6ND4 - chains 0 and O of the 30 polymer chains in the assembly; structure by electron microscopy, 4.30 A resolution (low resolution: residue-level contacts below are approximate; hydrogen-bond / salt-bridge calls are withheld).

# Chain 0
Molecule: 5'ETS rRNA
From: Saccharomyces cerevisiae BY4741
Sequence (700 nucleotides; each row starts with the number of its first residue; note: 4 numbers in that range are skipped by the numbering (no residue carries them; nothing is unmodelled there)):
     1 AUGCGAAAGCAGUUGAAGACAAGUNNNNNNNNNNNNNNNNNNNNNNNNNN
    51 NNNNNGCUUGUCGUUCGUUAUGUUUUUGUAAAUGGCCUCGUCAAACGGUG
   101 GAGAGAGUCGCUAGGUGAUCGUCAGAUCUGCCUAGUCUCUAUACAGCGUG
   151 UUUAAUUGACAUGGGUUGAUGCGUAUUGAGAGAUACAAUUUGGGAAGAAA
   201 UUCCCAGAGUGUGUUUCUUUUGCGUUUAACCUGAACAGUCUCAUCGUGGG
   251 CAUCUUGCGAUUCCAUUGGUGAGCAGCGAAGGAUUUGGUGGAUUACUAGC
   301 UAAUAGCAAUCUAUUUCAAAGAAUUCAAACUUGGGGGAAUGCCUUGUUGA
   351 AUAGCCGGUCGCAAGACUGUGAUUCUUCAAGUGUAACCUCCUCUCAAAUC
   401 AGCGAUAUCAAACGUACCAUUCCGUGAAACACCGGGGUAUCUGUUUGGUG
   451 GAACCUGAUUAGAGGAAACUCAAAGAGUGCUAUGGUAUGGUGACGGAGUG
   501 CGCUGGUCAAGAGUGUAAAAGCUUUUUGAACAGAGAGCAUUUCCGGCAGC
   551 AGAGAGACCUGAAAAAGCAAUUUUUCUGGAAUUUCAGCUGUU
   594 NNNN
   601 NNNNNNAUAAGUAUCUUCUAGCAAGAGGGAAUAGGUGGGAAAAAAAAAAA
   651 GAGAUUUCGGUUUCUUUCUUUUUUACUGCUUGUUGCUUCUUCUUUUAAGA
   701 UAGU
Not modelled in the structure: 1-14, 25-55, 70-80, 186-211, 257-262, 353-371, 403-454, 486-493, 545, 556-581, 607-704

# Chain O
Name: Utp1
From: Saccharomyces cerevisiae BY4741
Reference sequence: P25635 (PWP2_YEAST); residue numbers follow UniProt; this construct covers 1-923
Sequence (923 residues; each row starts with the number of its first residue):
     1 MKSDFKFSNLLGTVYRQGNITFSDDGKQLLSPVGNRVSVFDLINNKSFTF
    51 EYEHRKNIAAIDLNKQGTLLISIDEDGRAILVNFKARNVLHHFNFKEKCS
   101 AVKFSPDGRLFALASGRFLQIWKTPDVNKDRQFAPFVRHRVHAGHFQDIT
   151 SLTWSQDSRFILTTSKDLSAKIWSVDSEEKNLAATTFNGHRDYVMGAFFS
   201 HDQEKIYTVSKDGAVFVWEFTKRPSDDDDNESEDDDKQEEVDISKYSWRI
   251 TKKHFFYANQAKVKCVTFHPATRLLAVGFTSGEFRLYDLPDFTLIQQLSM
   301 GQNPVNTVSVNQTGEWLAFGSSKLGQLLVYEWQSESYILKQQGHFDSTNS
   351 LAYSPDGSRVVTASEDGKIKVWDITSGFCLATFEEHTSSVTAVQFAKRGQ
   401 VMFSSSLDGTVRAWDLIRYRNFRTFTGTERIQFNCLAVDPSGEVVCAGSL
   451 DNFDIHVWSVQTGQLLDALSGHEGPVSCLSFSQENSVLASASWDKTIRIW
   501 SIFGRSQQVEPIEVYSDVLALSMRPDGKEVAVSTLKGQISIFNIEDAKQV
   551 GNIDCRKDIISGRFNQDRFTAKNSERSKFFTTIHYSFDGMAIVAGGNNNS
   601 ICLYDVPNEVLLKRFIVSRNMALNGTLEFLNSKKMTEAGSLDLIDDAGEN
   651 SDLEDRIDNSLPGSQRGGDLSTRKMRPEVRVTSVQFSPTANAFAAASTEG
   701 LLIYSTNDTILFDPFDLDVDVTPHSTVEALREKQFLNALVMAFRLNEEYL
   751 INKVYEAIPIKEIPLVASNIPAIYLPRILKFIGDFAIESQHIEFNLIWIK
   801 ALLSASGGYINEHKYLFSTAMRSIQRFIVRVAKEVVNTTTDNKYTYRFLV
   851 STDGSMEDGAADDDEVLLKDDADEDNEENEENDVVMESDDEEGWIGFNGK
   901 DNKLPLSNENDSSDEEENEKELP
Not modelled in the structure: 1, 224-244, 719-720, 857-923
UniProt features mapped onto this chain:
  - modified residue (Phosphoserine): Ser225, Ser232, Ser651, Ser664, Ser912, Ser913

# How chain 0 and chain O interact
Pairs across the interface (33; chain 0 residue first):
  U293(0) with Phe629(O); Leu630(O); Asn631(O); Ser632(O)
  U294(0) with Arg55(O); Asn631(O)
  A295(0) with His92(O)
  C296(0) with Asn94(O)
  U297(0) with Ala134(O); Pro135(O); Phe136(O)
  A303(0) with Val141(O); His142(O); Ala143(O); Gly144(O)
  U304(0) with Trp173(O); Val175(O); Asp176(O); Ser177(O); Lys180(O); Ala184(O)
  A320(0) with Ser247(O); Trp248(O)
  G321(0) with Gly189(O); Ile250(O)
  A322(0) with Gly189(O)
  A323(0) with Asp212(O); Ala214(O)
  U324(0) with Asp212(O); Ala258(O); Asn259(O)
  A327(0) with Asn259(O)
  C330(0) with Thr280(O)
Interface residues without a listed pair, chain 0 (15 interface residues in all): A319
Interface residues without a listed pair, chain O (38 interface residues in all): Asp76, Phe133, Ser174, Asn188, Gly213, Arg249, Phe255, Gln260, Lys633

# In short
The interface between chain 0 and chain O involves 15 residues on one side and 38 on the other.
Here chain 0 is 5'ETS rRNA and chain O is Utp1, both from Saccharomyces cerevisiae BY4741. Entry 6ND4
(Conformational switches control early maturation of the eukaryotic small ribosomal subunit) was determined by
electron microscopy.
